6XQ2 - chains A and C of the 3 polymer chains in the assembly; structure by X-ray diffraction, 3.00 A resolution.

Chain A:
Molecule: Hemagglutinin
From: Influenza A virus (A/Texas/50/2012(H3N2))
Notes: fragment: head domain
UniProt: R4L1D1 (R4L1D1_9INFA); residues 37-319 here correspond to UniProt positions 53-335 (UniProt number = residue number + 16)
Amino-acid sequence (291 residues; row label = number of the first residue in the row):
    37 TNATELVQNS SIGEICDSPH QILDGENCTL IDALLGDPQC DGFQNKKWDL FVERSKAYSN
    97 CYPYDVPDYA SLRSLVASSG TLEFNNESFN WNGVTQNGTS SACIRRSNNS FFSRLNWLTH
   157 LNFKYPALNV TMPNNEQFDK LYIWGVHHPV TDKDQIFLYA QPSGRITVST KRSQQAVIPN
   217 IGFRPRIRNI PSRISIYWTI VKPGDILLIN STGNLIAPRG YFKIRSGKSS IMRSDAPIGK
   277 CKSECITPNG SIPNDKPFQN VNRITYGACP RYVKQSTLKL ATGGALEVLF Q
Unresolved in the structure: 37-43, 309-327
Disulfides: Cys52-Cys277, Cys64-Cys76, Cys97-Cys139, Cys281-Cys305
Covalent attachments: N-acetylglucosamine (NAG) linked to Asn63, Asn133, Asn165
Differences from the reference sequence: expression tag (320-327)

Chain C:
Molecule: antibody S8V2-37 heavy chain
From: Homo sapiens
Notes: antibody fragment or engineered binder
Amino-acid sequence (233 residues; row label = number of the first residue in the row):
     4 EVQLVESGGG LVQPGGSLRL SCEASGFTFS NYEMNWVRQA PGKGLEWLSY IRSSGTVTSY
    64 ADSVKGRFTI SRDNAKNSLY LQMNSLRAED TAVYYCARDL VYTGSYYGMD VWGQGTRVTV
   124 SGASTKGPSV FPLAPSSKST SGGTAALGCL VKDYFPEPVT VSWNSGALTS GVHTFPAVLQ
   184 SSGLYSLSSV VTVPSSSLGT QTYICNVNHK PSNTKVDKRV EPKSCDKHHH HHH
Unresolved in the structure: 140-144, 226-236
Disulfides: Cys25-Cys99, Cys152-Cys208

How chain A and chain C interact:
Residue-residue contacts - 9 pairs, chain A then chain C:
  Phe219(A) - Arg55(C)
  Phe219(A) - Val60(C)  hydrophobic
  Pro221(A) - Tyr109(C)  hydrophobic
  Arg222(A) - Arg55(C)
  Arg222(A) - Gly107(C)
  Arg222(A) - Ser108(C)
  Arg222(A) - Tyr109(C)  hydrogen bond (backbone-backbone)
  Arg224(A) - Ser108(C)  hydrogen bond (backbone-side chain)
  Asn225(A) - Gly107(C)  hydrogen bond (backbone-backbone)
Also at the interface, not in a pair above, chain A (6 interface residues in all): Ile223
From the paper, about this interface:
  - epitope / paratope residues, chain A: Pro221(A)

Summary:
6 residues of chain A face 5 of chain C across their interface, with 3 hydrogen bonds. Polar contacts include
Arg224(A)-Ser108(C), Arg222(A)-Tyr109(C) and Asn225(A)-Gly107(C). N-acetylglucosamine is covalently linked to
Asn63(A), Asn133(A) and Asn165(A). The paper reports the epitope/paratope residue Pro221(A).
Here chain A is Hemagglutinin (Influenza A virus (A/Texas/50/2012(H3N2))) and chain C is antibody S8V2-37
heavy chain (Homo sapiens). Entry 6XQ2 (Human antibody S8V2-37 in complex with the influenza hemagglutinin
head domain of A/Texas/50/2012(H3N2)) was determined by X-ray diffraction, deposited together with 6XPQ, 6XPX,
6XPY, 6XPZ and 6XQ4.
